Entry 2AA3 (X-ray diffraction, 2.05 A resolution); this record covers chains C and D of the 4 polymer chains in the assembly.

# Chain C (and D)
Molecule: L-lactate dehydrogenase
From: Plasmodium vivax
Notes: EC 1.1.1.27; chain D of this document is another copy of the same molecule, construct and numbering; everything in this record applies to it too
Chain sequence (321 residues; numbered 18 to 335 plus 17 insertion-coded residues; 14 numbers in that range are skipped by the numbering (no residue carries them; nothing is unmodelled there); the number before each row is that of its first residue; a row labelled like 73A-73B holds insertion residues (73A, then the next letters in order)):
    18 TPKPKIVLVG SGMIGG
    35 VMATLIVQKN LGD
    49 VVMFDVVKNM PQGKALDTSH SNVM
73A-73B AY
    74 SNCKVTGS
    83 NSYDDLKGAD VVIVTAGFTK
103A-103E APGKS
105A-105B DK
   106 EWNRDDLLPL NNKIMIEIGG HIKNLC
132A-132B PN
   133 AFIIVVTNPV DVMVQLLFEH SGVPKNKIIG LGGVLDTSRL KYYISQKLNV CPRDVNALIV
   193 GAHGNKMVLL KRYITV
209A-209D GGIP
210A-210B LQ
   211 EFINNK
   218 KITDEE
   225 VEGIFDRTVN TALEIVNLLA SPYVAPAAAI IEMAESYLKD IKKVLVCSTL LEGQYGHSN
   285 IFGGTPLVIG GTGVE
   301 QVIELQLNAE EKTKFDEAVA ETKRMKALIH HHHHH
Disordered / not traced: 333-335 (chain D: 330-335)
Differences from the reference sequence: expression tag (330-335)
Ligand contacts: AP0 (acetyl pyridine adenine dinucleotide, reduced): Val26, Gly27, Ser28, Gly29, Met30, Ile31, Gly32, Phe52, Asp53, Val54, Val55, Met58, Tyr85, Thr97, Ala98, Gly99, Phe100, Thr101, Arg109, Ile119, Glu122, Val138, Thr139, Asn140, Val142, Leu163, Leu167, His195, Ser245, Pro246, Pro250

# Chain C / chain D interface
Residue-residue contacts (54):
  Tyr73B(C) - Tyr73B(D)  hydrophobic
  Leu180(C) - Gln301(D)  hydrogen bond (backbone-side chain)
  Asn181(C) - Lys266(D)
  Asn181(C) - Val292(D)
  Asn181(C) - Gln301(D)  hydrogen bond (backbone-side chain)
  Val182(C) - Lys266(D)
  Val182(C) - Val268(D)  hydrophobic
  Val182(C) - Val292(D)  hydrophobic
  Cys183(C) - Ile265(D)
  Cys183(C) - Lys266(D)  hydrogen bond (backbone-backbone)
  Cys183(C) - Lys267(D)
  Asp186(C) - Lys267(D)
  Asp186(C) - Val268(D)  hydrogen bond (side chain-backbone)
  Asn188(C) - Gly209A(D)
  Asn188(C) - Gly209B(D)  hydrogen bond (side chain-backbone)
  Leu190(C) - Gly209A(D)
  Leu190(C) - Gly209B(D)
  Tyr205(C) - Gly209B(D)
  Tyr205(C) - Pro209D(D)
  Tyr205(C) - Glu211(D)  hydrogen bond
  Gly209A(C) - Asn188(D)
  Gly209A(C) - Leu190(D)
  Gly209A(C) - Val268(D)
  Gly209B(C) - Asn188(D)  hydrogen bond (backbone-side chain)
  Gly209B(C) - Tyr205(D)
  Ile209C(C) - Leu190(D)  hydrophobic
  Ile209C(C) - Pro290(D)  hydrophobic
  Ile209C(C) - Ile303(D)  hydrophobic
  Ile209C(C) - Leu305(D)  hydrophobic
  Pro209D(C) - Tyr205(D)
  Glu211(C) - Tyr205(D)  hydrogen bond
  Glu211(C) - Leu305(D)
  Glu211(C) - Gln306(D)  hydrogen bond (side chain-backbone)
  Asn214(C) - Gln306(D)  hydrogen bond
  Asn215(C) - Gln306(D)
  Ile265(C) - Cys183(D)
  Lys266(C) - Asn181(D)
  Lys266(C) - Val182(D)
  Lys266(C) - Cys183(D)  hydrogen bond (backbone-backbone)
  Lys267(C) - Cys183(D)
  Lys267(C) - Asp186(D)
  Val268(C) - Val182(D)  hydrophobic
  Val268(C) - Asp186(D)  hydrogen bond (backbone-side chain)
  Val268(C) - Gly209A(D)
  Pro290(C) - Ile209C(D)  hydrophobic
  Val292(C) - Val182(D)  hydrophobic
  Gln301(C) - Leu180(D)  hydrogen bond (side chain-backbone)
  Gln301(C) - Asn181(D)  hydrogen bond (side chain-backbone)
  Ile303(C) - Ile209C(D)  hydrophobic
  Leu305(C) - Ile209C(D)  hydrophobic
  Leu305(C) - Glu211(D)
  Gln306(C) - Glu211(D)  hydrogen bond (backbone-side chain)
  Gln306(C) - Asn214(D)  hydrogen bond
  Gln306(C) - Asn215(D)  hydrogen bond
Interface residues without a listed pair, chain C (29 interface residues in all): Thr207, Phe212, Glu304
Interface residues without a listed pair, chain D (29 interface residues in all): Thr207, Phe212, Glu304

# In short
The chain C/chain D interface involves 29 residues from each chain; the contacts include 17 hydrogen bonds.
Polar pairs include Leu180(C)-Gln301(D), Asn181(C)-Gln301(D) and Asp186(C)-Val268(D). Chain C binds compound
AP0.
Chain C and chain D are both L-lactate dehydrogenase (Plasmodium vivax); the structure, Crystal structure of
Plasmodium vivax lactate dehydrogenase complex with APADH, was determined by X-ray diffraction together with
2A92 and 2A94 from the same study.
